Entry 2EZ0 (X-ray diffraction, 3.54 A resolution); this record covers chains A and C of the 6 polymer chains in the assembly.

[Chain A]
Protein: H(+)/Cl(-) exchange transporter clcA
Source organism: Escherichia coli
Reference sequence: P37019 (CLCA_ECOLI); numbering as in UniProt (aligned over 1-473)
Amino-acid sequence (473 residues; row label = number of the first residue in the row):
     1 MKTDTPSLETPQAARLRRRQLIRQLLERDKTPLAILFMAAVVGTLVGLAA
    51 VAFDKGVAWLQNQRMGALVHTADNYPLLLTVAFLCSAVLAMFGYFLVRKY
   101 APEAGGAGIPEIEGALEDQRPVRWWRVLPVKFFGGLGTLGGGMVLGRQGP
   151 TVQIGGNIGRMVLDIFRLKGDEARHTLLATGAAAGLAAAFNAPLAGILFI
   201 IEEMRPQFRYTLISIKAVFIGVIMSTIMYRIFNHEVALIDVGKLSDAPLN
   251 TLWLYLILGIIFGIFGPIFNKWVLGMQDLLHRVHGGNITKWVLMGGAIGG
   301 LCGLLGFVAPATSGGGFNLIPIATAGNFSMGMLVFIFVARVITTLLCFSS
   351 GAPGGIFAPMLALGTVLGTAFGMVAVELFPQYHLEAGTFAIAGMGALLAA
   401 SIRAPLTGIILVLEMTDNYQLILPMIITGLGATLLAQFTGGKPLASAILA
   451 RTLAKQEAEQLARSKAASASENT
Not modelled in the structure: 1-16, 461-473
Construct notes: engineered mutation A107 (Ser in P37019), Q148 (Glu in P37019), A445 (Tyr in P37019)
Swiss-Prot annotation at these positions:
  - motif: G106, G108 to P110 (Selectivity filter part_1), G146, R147, G149, P150 (Selectivity filter part_2), G355 to P359 (Selectivity filter part_3)
  - binding site (chloride): I356, F357
  - site: E203 (Mediates proton transfer from the protein to the inner aqueous phase)
  - mutagenesis: E203 (E203A/G/Q/S/T: Abolishes proton transport, and reduces chloride transport; E203C/I/L/V: Abolishes proton and chloride transport; E203D/H: No effect on proton and chloride transport ...)

[Chain C]
Protein: Fab Fragment (Heavy Chain)
Source organism: Mus musculus
Notes: antibody fragment or engineered binder
Amino-acid sequence (222 residues; each row starts with the number of its first residue):
     1 EVRLLESGGGLVQPGGSLKLSCAASGFDYSRYWMSWVRQAPGKGLKWIGE
    51 INPVSSTINYTPSLKDKFIISRDNAKDTLYLQISKVRSEDTALYYCARLY
   101 YGYGYWYFDVWGAGTTVTVSSAKTTPPSVYPLAPGSAAAAASMVTLGCLV
   151 KGYFPEPVTVTWNSGSLAAGVHTFPAVLQAALYTLSSSVTVPSSSWPSET
   201 VTCNVAHPASSTKVDKKIVPRA
Not modelled in the structure: 1
Cystine bridges: C22-C96, C148-C203

[How chain A and chain C interact]
Residue-residue contacts (13):
  K243(A) - R31(C)
  D246(A) - Y101(C)
  P248(A) - Y101(C)  hydrophobic
  P248(A) - G104(C)
  L249(A) - Y103(C)  hydrogen bond (backbone-backbone)
  N250(A) - Y103(C)  hydrogen bond (backbone-backbone)
  N250(A) - G104(C)  hydrogen bond (side chain-backbone)
  N250(A) - Y105(C)
  Q381(A) - W106(C)
  Y382(A) - W106(C)
  H383(A) - W33(C)
  H383(A) - E50(C)  salt bridge
  H383(A) - W106(C)
Other interface residues (no listed pair), chain C (9 interface residues in all): L99

[Summary]
8 residues of chain A face 9 of chain C across their interface, with 3 hydrogen bonds and 1 salt bridge. Polar
contacts include H383(A)-E50(C), N250(A)-G104(C) and L249(A)-Y103(C). From UniProt: chloride-binding residues
I356(A) and F357(A) and one mutagenesis site on chain A.
Chain A is H(+)/Cl(-) exchange transporter clcA (Escherichia coli) and chain C is Fab Fragment (Heavy Chain)
(Mus musculus); the structure, Crystal structure of the S107A/E148Q/Y445A mutant of EcClC, in complex with a
FaB fragment, was determined by X-ray diffraction, deposited together with 2EXW and 2EXY.
